Entry 4RR3 (X-ray diffraction, 3.10 A resolution); this record covers chains A and C of the 15 polymer chains in the assembly.

Chain A:
Molecule: Capsid protein VP1
Organism: Enterovirus A71
Notes: engineered mutation(s): K550Q
UniProt: F6KTB0 (F6KTB0_9ENTO); aligned to UniProt positions 566-868 over residues 1-303 (the alignment contains insertions or deletions, so no single offset holds)
Amino-acid sequence (303 residues; numbered 1 to 303; the number before each row is that of its first residue):
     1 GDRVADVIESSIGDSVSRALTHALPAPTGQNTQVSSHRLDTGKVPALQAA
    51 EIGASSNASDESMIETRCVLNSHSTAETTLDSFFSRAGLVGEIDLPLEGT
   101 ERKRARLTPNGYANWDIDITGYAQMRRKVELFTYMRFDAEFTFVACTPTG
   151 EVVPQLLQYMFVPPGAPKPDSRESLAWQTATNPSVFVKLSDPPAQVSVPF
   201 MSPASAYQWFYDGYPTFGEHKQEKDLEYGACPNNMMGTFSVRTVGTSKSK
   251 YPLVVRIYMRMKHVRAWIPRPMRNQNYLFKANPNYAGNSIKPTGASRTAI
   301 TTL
Disordered / not traced: 1-71
Sequence notes: expression tag (101-107)

Chain C:
Molecule: Capsid protein VP0
Organism: Enterovirus A71
UniProt: F6KTB0 (F6KTB0_9ENTO); numbering as in UniProt (aligned over 1-323)
Amino-acid sequence (323 residues; row label = number of the first residue in the row):
     1 MGSQVSTQRSGSHENSNSATEGSTINYTTINYYKDSYAATAGKQSLKQDP
    51 DKFANPVKDIFTEMAAPLKSPSAEACGYSDRVAQLTIGNSTITTQEAANI
   101 IVGYGEWPSYCSDSDATAVDKPTRPDVSVNRFYTLDTKLWEKSSKGWYWK
   151 FPDVLTETGVFGQNAQFHYLYRSGFCIHVQCNASKFHQGALLVAVLPEYV
   201 IGTVAGGTGTEDSHPPYKQTQPGADGFELQHPYVLDAGIPISQLTVCPHQ
   251 WINLRTNNCATIIVPYINALPFDSALNHCNFGLLVVPISPLDYDQGATPV
   301 IPITITLAPMCSEFAGLRQAVTQ
Disordered / not traced: 1-79, 322-323

Interface between chain A and chain C:
Contacting residue pairs (91; chain A residue first):
  Thr133(A) with Glu198(C)
  Tyr134(A) with Glu198(C), hydrogen bond; Ile267(C), hydrogen bond (side chain-backbone); Asn268(C); Ala269(C)
  Ala204(A) with Ala269(C); Leu270(C), hydrophobic
  Ser205(A) with Ala269(C), hydrogen bond (backbone-backbone)
  Ala206(A) with Ala269(C)
  Gln208(A) with Glu198(C), hydrogen bond
  Phe210(A) with Glu198(C); Val200(C), hydrophobic
  Tyr211(A) with Glu198(C); Val200(C); His278(C)
  Asp212(A) with Lys150(C), salt bridge; Glu198(C), hydrogen bond (backbone-side chain); Tyr199(C); Val200(C); His278(C); Cys279(C), hydrogen bond (backbone-backbone)
  Gly213(A) with Asn277(C)
  Tyr214(A) with Tyr217(C); Thr220(C), hydrogen bond; Asn277(C), hydrogen bond (backbone-backbone)
  Thr216(A) with Asn277(C), hydrogen bond (backbone-side chain)
  Phe217(A) with Asp273(C); Ser274(C); Asn277(C)
  Glu219(A) with Val321(C)
  His220(A) with Tyr217(C); Gln221(C); Leu276(C), hydrogen bond (side chain-backbone); Asn277(C), hydrogen bond
  Lys221(A) with Tyr217(C)
  Glu223(A) with Tyr217(C)
  Leu226(A) with His214(C), hydrogen bond (backbone-side chain); Pro215(C)
  Tyr228(A) with Lys150(C); Tyr199(C); Val200(C); Ile201(C), hydrogen bond (side chain-backbone); His214(C); Thr220(C)
  Ile268(A) with Tyr104(C); Pro197(C), hydrophobic; Ile267(C), hydrophobic
  Pro269(A) with Val246(C), hydrophobic
  Arg270(A) with Leu196(C); Pro197(C), hydrogen bond (side chain-backbone); Glu198(C), hydrogen bond (side chain-backbone); Ile239(C)
  Pro271(A) with Ile239(C); Pro240(C); Gln243(C)
  Met272(A) with Pro240(C); Gln243(C), hydrogen bond (backbone-side chain)
  Arg273(A) with Ala237(C), hydrogen bond (side chain-backbone); Gly238(C)
  Asn274(A) with Val234(C); Gly238(C), hydrogen bond (backbone-backbone); Ile239(C); Pro240(C)
  Gln275(A) with Val234(C); Gly238(C), hydrogen bond (backbone-backbone)
  Leu278(A) with Ala205(C), hydrophobic
  Phe279(A) with Thr210(C); Glu211(C); Asp212(C)
  Asn282(A) with His214(C), hydrogen bond
  Pro283(A) with Val200(C); Ala237(C)
  Asn284(A) with Gly202(C); Thr203(C), hydrogen bond (side chain-backbone); Ser213(C), hydrogen bond (side chain-backbone)
  Tyr285(A) with Gly202(C); Thr203(C); Val204(C); Ala205(C), hydrogen bond (backbone-backbone); His231(C), hydrogen bond; Val234(C); Asp236(C); Ala237(C); Gly238(C)
  Ala286(A) with Gly206(C)
  Gly287(A) with Val204(C); Gly206(C), hydrogen bond (backbone-backbone); Gly207(C), hydrogen bond (backbone-backbone)
  Asn288(A) with Gly207(C), hydrogen bond (backbone-backbone)
  Lys291(A) with Tyr233(C)
  Pro292(A) with Tyr233(C)
Also at the interface, not in a pair above, chain A (41 interface residues in all): Gly229, Ser289, Ile290
Also at the interface, not in a pair above, chain C (47 interface residues in all): Gly209, Leu244, Cys247

In short:
41 residues of chain A face 47 of chain C across their interface; the contacts include 27 hydrogen bonds and 1
salt bridge. Polar contacts include Asp212(A)-Lys150(C), Tyr134(A)-Glu198(C) and Tyr134(A)-Ile267(C).
Chain A is Capsid protein VP1 and chain C is Capsid protein VP0, both from Enterovirus A71; the structure,
Crystal structure of a recombinant EV71 virus particle, was determined by X-ray diffraction (same publication
as 4RQP and 4RS5).
